PDB entry 6L5U | X-ray diffraction, 1.85 A resolution | chain A

== Chain A ==
Molecule: Type III polyketide synthase
Organism: Aegle marmelos
Reference sequence: M1HE54 (M1HE54_AEGMA); numbering as in UniProt (aligned over 1-391)
Chain sequence (391 residues; numbered 1 to 391; the number before each row is that of its first residue):
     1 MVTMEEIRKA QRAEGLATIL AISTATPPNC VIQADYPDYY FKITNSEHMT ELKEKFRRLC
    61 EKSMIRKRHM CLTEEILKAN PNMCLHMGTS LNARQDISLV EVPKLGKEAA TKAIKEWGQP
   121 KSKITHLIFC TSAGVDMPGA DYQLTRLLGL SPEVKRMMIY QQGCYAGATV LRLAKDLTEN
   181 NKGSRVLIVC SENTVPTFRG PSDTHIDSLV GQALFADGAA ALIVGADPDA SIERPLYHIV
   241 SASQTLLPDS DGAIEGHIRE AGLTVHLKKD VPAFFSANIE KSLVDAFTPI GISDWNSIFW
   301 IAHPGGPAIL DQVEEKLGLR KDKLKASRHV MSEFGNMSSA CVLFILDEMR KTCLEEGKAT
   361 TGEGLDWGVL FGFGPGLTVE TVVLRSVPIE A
Unresolved in the structure: 1-14, 391
Modified residues: C164 (3-sulfinoalanine; CSD)
What the authors report for this chain:
  - catalytic residues: C164, H303
  - catalytic residues: N336 (from molecular simulation)
  - self-association interface (contacts with another copy of this molecule); pairs are residue here / residue on that copy: D96-R259 (salt bridge), D136-H257, K281-E153 (salt bridge)
  - post-translational modification sites: C164

== In short ==
The paper reports catalytic residues C164, H303 and N336; a modification site at C164.
Chain A is Type III polyketide synthase (Aegle marmelos); the structure, Quinolone synthase from Aegle
marmelos Correa, was determined by X-ray diffraction (same publication as 7CCT and 6L7J).
